Entry 7VCI (electron microscopy, 8.10 A resolution (very low resolution: no residue pairs are listed; an interface is given only as per-side residue counts)); this record covers chains Q and U of the 21 polymer chains in the assembly.

Chain Q:
Protein: Nuclear pore complex protein
From: Xenopus laevis
UniProt: A2RV69 (A2RV69_XENLA); numbering as in UniProt (aligned over 1-916)
Amino-acid sequence (916 residues; numbered 1 to 916; the number before each row is that of its first residue):
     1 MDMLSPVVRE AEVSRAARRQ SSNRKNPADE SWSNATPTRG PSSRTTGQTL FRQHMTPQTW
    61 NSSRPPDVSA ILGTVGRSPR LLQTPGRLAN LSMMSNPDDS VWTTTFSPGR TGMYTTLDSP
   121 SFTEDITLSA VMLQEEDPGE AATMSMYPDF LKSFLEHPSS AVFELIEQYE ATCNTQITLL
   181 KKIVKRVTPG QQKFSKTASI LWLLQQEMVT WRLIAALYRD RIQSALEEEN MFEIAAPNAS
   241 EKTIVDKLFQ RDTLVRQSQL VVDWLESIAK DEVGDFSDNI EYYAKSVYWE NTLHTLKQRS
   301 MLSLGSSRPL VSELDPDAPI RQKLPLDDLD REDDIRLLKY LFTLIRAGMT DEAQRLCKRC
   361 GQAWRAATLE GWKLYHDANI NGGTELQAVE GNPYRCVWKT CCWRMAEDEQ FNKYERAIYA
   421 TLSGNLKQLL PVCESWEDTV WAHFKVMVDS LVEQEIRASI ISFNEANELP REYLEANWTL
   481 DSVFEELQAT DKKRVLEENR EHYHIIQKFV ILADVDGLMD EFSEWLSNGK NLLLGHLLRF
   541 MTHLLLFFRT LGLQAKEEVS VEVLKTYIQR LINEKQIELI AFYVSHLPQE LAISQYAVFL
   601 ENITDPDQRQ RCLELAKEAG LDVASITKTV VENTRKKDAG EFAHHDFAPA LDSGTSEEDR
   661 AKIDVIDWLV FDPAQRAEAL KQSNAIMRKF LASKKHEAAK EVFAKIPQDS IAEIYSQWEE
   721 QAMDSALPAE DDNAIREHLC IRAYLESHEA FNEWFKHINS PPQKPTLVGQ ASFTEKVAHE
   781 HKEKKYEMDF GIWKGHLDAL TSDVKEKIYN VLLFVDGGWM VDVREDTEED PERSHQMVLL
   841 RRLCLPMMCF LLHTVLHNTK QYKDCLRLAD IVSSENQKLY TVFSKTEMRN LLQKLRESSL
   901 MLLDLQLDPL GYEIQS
Disordered / not traced: 1-118, 899-916

Chain U:
Protein: Nuclear pore complex protein Nup93
From: Xenopus laevis
UniProt: Q7ZX96 (NUP93_XENLA); residues 1-820 here = UniProt positions 1-820
Amino-acid sequence (820 residues; numbered 1 to 820; the number before each row is that of its first residue):
     1 MDGEGFGELL QQAEQLAAET EGVTELPHVE RNLQEIQQAG ERLRSKTMTR TSQESANVKA
    61 SVLLGSRGLD ISHISQRLES LSAATTFEPL EPVKDTDIQG FLKNEKDNAL LSAIEESRKR
   121 TFVMAEEYHR ESMLVEWEQV KQRVLHTLLA SGEDALDFTQ ESETSYISES GAPGRSSLDN
   181 VEMAYARQMY MYNEKVVSGH LQPSLVDLCT EAAERLDDKN VSDLWVMVKQ MTDVPLIPAS
   241 DTLKSRCSGQ MQMAFVRQAL NYLEQSYKNY TLISVFANLQ QAQLGGVPGT YNLVRSFLNI
   301 RLPTPIPGLQ DGEIEGYPVW ALIYYCMRCG DLMAAQQVVN RAQHQLGDFK NCFQEYIHNK
   361 DRRLSPTTEN KLRLHYRRAV RASTDPYKRA VYCIIGRCDV SDNHSEVADK TEDYLWLKLS
   421 QVCFEDEANS SPQDRLTLPQ FQKQLFEDYG ESHFAVNQQP YLYFQVLFLT AQFEAAIAFL
   481 FRLERTRCHA VHVALALFEL KLLLKSTGQS AQLLSQEPGE PQGVRRLNFI RLLMLYTRKF
   541 EPTDPREALQ YFYFLRNEKD NQGESMFLRC VSELVIESRE FDMLLGKLEK DGSRKPGAID
   601 KFTRDTKTII NKVASVAENK GLFEEAAKLY DLAKNPDKVL ELTNKLLSPV VSQISAPQSN
   661 RERLKNMALA IAERYKSQGV SAEKSINSTF YLLLDLITFF DEYHAGHIDL SFDVIERLKL
   721 VPLSQDSVEE RVAAFRNFSD EIRHNLSEIL LATMNILFTQ YKRLKGSGPT TLGRPQRVQE
   781 DKDSVLRSQA RALITFAGMI PYRMSGDTNA RLVQMEVLMN

How chain Q and chain U interact:
At this resolution (8 A) residue pairs are not listed: 48 residues of chain Q and 53 of chain U lie at the interface.

In short:
48 residues of chain Q and 53 residues of chain U are in contact.
Here chain Q is Nuclear pore complex protein and chain U is Nuclear pore complex protein Nup93, both from
Xenopus laevis. Entry 7VCI (Structure of Xenopus laevis NPC nuclear ring asymmetric unit) was determined by
electron microscopy (same publication as 7VOP).
